8GWA - chains 2 and A of the 14 polymer chains in the assembly; structure by electron microscopy, 2.90 A resolution.

== Chain 2 ==
Molecule: Bacteriochlorophyll a protein
From: Chlorobaculum tepidum TLS
Reference sequence: Q46393 (BCPA_CHLTE); residues 1-366 here = UniProt positions 1-366
Amino-acid sequence (366 residues; row label = number of the first residue in the row):
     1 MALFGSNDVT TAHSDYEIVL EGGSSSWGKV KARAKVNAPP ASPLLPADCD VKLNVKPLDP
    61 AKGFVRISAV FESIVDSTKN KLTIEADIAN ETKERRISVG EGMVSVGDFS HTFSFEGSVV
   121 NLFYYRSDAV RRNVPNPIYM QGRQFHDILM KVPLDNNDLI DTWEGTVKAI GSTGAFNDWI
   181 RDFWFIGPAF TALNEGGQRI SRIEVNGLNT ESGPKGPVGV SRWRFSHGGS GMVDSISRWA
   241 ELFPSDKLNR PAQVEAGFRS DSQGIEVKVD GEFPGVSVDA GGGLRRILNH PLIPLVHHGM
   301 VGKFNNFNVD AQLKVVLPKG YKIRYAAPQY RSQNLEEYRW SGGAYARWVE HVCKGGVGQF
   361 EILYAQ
Unresolved in the structure: 1-8
Metal / ion sites: bacteriochlorophyll a Mg (7 sites), coordinated by H111, Y124, H146, L242, H290, H297, H298
Residues lining bound ligands:
  - bacteriochlorophyll a (BCL), molecule 1: A12, S14, Y16, A34, V36, A38, P39, P40, A41, S42, W184, F185, I186, A189, F258, S260, I265, V267, H298, V301, G302, F304, N305, F307, C353
  - bacteriochlorophyll a (BCL), molecule 2: Y16, E17, I18, V30, A32, C49, V51, F71, A256, G257, F258, V269, I287, L288, H290, P291, P294, L295, H298, L313, Y345, W348, V349, V352, C353, F360, I362
  - bacteriochlorophyll a (BCL), molecule 3: V30, V51, L53, V55, V65, I67, F71, I88, D234, S235, R238, E241, L242, F243, P244, S245, L248, V254, A256, V269, F273, P274, G275, L288, P291
  - bacteriochlorophyll a (BCL), molecule 4: A41, S42, L82, F185, I186, P188, A189, A192, L193, Q198, I293, P294, H297, H298, M300, V301
  - bacteriochlorophyll a (BCL), molecule 5: S42, P43, L44, C49, F71, S73, V75, N80, K81, L82, I84, V104, V106, F113, F115, M150, F183, W184, I186, F258
  - bacteriochlorophyll a (BCL), molecule 6: L53, V55, I67, A69, F71, I84, A86, I88, R96, I97, S98, F115, G117, S118, V119, Q144, H146, I148, W184, Q198, W223, F225, H227, S235, W239, L242, A252, V254, F273
  - bacteriochlorophyll a (BCL), molecule 7: V104, V106, F109, H111, F113, M150, V152, L154, D158, L159, T162, W163, T166, F176, I180, F183, W184, I203, V205, L208, G219, S221, W223
  - bacteriochlorophyll a (BCL), molecule 8: L122, F123, Y124, Y125, R126, S127, R143, F145
  - bacteriochlorophyll a (BCL), molecule 9: Y125, S127, A129, V130
  - bacteriochlorophyll a (BCL), molecule 10: Y125, V130, V134, P137, I138, Y139, Q141
  - bacteriochlorophyll a (BCL), molecule 11: D161, T162, G165, T166, K168, A169, S172, T173, F176, W179, I180, F183

== Chain A ==
Molecule: Photosystem P840 reaction center, large subunit
From: Chlorobaculum tepidum TLS
Reference sequence: Q8KAY0 (Q8KAY0_CHLTE); residue numbers follow UniProt; this construct covers 1-731
Amino-acid sequence (731 residues; row label = number of the first residue in the row):
     1 MAEQVKPAGV KPKGTVPPPK GNAPAPKANG APGGASVIKE QDAAKMRRFL FQRTETRSTK
    61 WYQIFDTEKL DDEQVVGGHL ALLGVLGFIM GIYYISGIQV FPWGAPGFHD NWFYLTIKPR
   121 MVSLGIDTYS TKTADLEAAG ARLLGWAAFH FLVGSVLIFG GWRHWTHNLT NPFTGRCGNF
   181 RDFRFLGKFG DVVFNGTSAK SYKEALGPHA VYMSLLFLGW GIVMWAILGF APIPDFQTIN
   241 SETFMSFVFA VIFFALGIYW WNNPPNAAIH LNDDMKAAFS VHLTAIGYIN IALGCIAFVA
   301 FQQPSFAPYY KELDKLVFYL YGEPFNRVSF NFVEQGGKVI SGAKEFADFP AYAILPKSGE
   361 AFGMARVVTN LIVFNHIICG VLYVFAGVYH GGQYLLKIQL NGMYNQIKSI WITKGRDQEV
   421 QVKILGTVMA LCFATMLSVY AVIVWNTICE LNIFGTNITM SFYWLKPLPI FQWMFADPSI
   481 NDWVMAHVIT AGSLFSLIAL VRIAFFAHTS PLWDDLGLKK NSYSFPCLGP VYGGTCGVSI
   541 QDQLWFAMLW GIKGLSAVCW YIDGAWIASM MYGVPAADAK AWDSIAHLHH HYTSGIFYYF
   601 WTETVTIFSS SHLSTILMIG HLVWFISFAV WFEDRGSRLE GADIQTRTIR WLGKKFLNRD
   661 VNFRFPVLTI SDSKLAGTFL YFGGTFMLVF LFLANGFYQT NSPLPPPVSH AAVSGQQMLA
   721 QLVDTLMKMI A
Unresolved in the structure: 1-41, 709-731
Metal / ion sites: bacteriochlorophyll a Mg (9 sites), coordinated by H79, H209, E242, H282, N375, H376, H390, H487, H612; 4Fe-4S cluster Fe: C527, C536 (shared with 2 residues of chain a); Chlorophyll A ester Mg near K553 (its only coordinating residue here); Ca2+: D563, E603, F692, G696; Bacteriochlorophyll A isomer Mg near H621 (its only coordinating residue here)
Residues lining bound ligands:
  - bacteriochlorophyll a (BCL), molecule 1: Y62, Q63, I64, F65, D66, T67, K276, F279, L283, L382, Y383, A386, Y389, H390, Q393, Y523, Q541, L544, W545, M548, L675, F679
  - bacteriochlorophyll a (BCL), molecule 2: F65, T67, L70, Q74, V75, G78, H79, L82, W165, Y202, D274, M275, A278, F279, H282, L283, I286
  - bacteriochlorophyll a (BCL), molecule 3: D72, V75, V76, H79, L80, L83, L152, V153, V156, L157, F180, F183, F185, F194, S198, A199, K200, S201, Y202, A205, P208, H209, Y212, M213, L216
  - bacteriochlorophyll a (BCL), molecule 4: V76, L80, V156, L157, F159, G160, R163, H164, N168, L169, T170, N171, P172, G178, F180, F183, R184, Y212
  - bacteriochlorophyll a (BCL), molecule 5: L83, L86, G87, M90, Y94, I117, R120, M121, L124, I126, W146, F149, H150, V153, G154, L157, M213, L216, F217, W220, V223, E242, F253, I286, I289, L293
  - bacteriochlorophyll a (BCL), molecule 6: L86, I89, M90, T116, I117, R120, I286, N290, L293, F301, Y310, I372, N375, H376, C379, Y383
  - bacteriochlorophyll a (BCL), molecule 7: I89, Y93, W112, F113, T116, I117, L371, I372, F374, N375, I378, C379, L382, T678, F679, F682, G683, F686, M687, V689, F690, L693
  - bacteriochlorophyll a (BCL), molecule 8: D110, N111, W112, F113, L320, Y321, G322, H612, I616, I619, M687, F690
  - bacteriochlorophyll a (BCL), molecule 9: P119, R120, S123, F217, W220, F236, Q237, T238, I239, S241, E242, M245, S246, F249, L293, F301, S305, F306, Y309, Y310
  - bacteriochlorophyll a (BCL), molecule 10: Y202, K203, A205, L206, G207, H209, M213, F253, P265, A267, H270, L271, A278, V281, H282, A285, I286, W411
  - bacteriochlorophyll a (BCL), molecule 11: I269, H270, A277, S280, V281, T284, A285, Y288, V388, G391, G392, Y394, L395, S409, W411, I412, K414, G415, L497, L500, A504, F505
  - bacteriochlorophyll a (BCL), molecule 12: L431, A434, T435, S438, L465, K466, P467, L468, F471, F475, D482, W483, A486, H487, T490
  - F26 (2-[(1E,3E,5E,7E,9E,11E,13E,15E,17E,19E)-3,7,12,16,20,24-hexamethylpentacosa-1,3,5,7,9,11,13,15,17,19,23-undecaenyl]-1,3,4-trimethyl-benzene): H79, L82, L83, V85, L86, Y202, H209, M213, H282
  - F39 ([(2R,3S,4S,5R,6R)-6-[(10E,12E,14E)-2,6,10,14,19,23-hexamethyl-25-(2,3,6-trimethylphenyl)pentacosa-6,8,10,12,14,16,18,20,22,24-decaen-2-yl]oxy-3,4,5-tris(oxidanyl)oxan-2-yl]methyl dodecanoate), molecule 1: F236, Q237, Y288, I291, A292, L293, C295, I296, A297, V299, A300, F301, Q303, S305, F306, I372, H376, W411, L497, V501, A504, F505
  - F39, molecule 2: F433, A434, L437, S438, L468, F471
  - F39, molecule 3: F663, F665, P666
  - Chlorophyll A ester (G2O), molecule 1: M429, C432, F433, M436, L437, Y440, F495, I498, R502, F546, L549, W550
  - Chlorophyll A ester (G2O), molecule 2: M436, L437, Y440, A441, V444, I448, F454, F495, L549, W550, K553, M570, I596, F597, F600, W624, Y681
  - Chlorophyll A ester (G2O), molecule 3: T615, M618, I619, H621, L622, W624, F625, F628
  - Chlorophyll A ester (G2O), molecule 4: L622, F625, I626, F628, A629, F632, D634, S637, R638, G641, A642, Q645
  - Bacteriochlorophyll A isomer (GS0), molecule 1: M436, Y440, I443, V488, A491, G492, F495, I552, K553, G554, S556, A557, W560, I567, M570, I596, F600, T604, I607, F608, L617, G620, H621, W624, Y681, G684, T685, L688, V689, F692
  - Bacteriochlorophyll A isomer (GS0), molecule 2: F597, F600, W601, W624
  - 4Fe-4S cluster (SF4): P526, C527, G529, P530, T535, C536, E633, I670

== Chain 2 / chain A interface ==
Pairs across the interface (29):
  V9(2) - T197(A)
  H13(2) - D182(A)  salt bridge
  S14(2) - R181(A)  hydrogen bond (backbone-side chain)
  D15(2) - R181(A)  salt bridge
  D310(2) - R181(A)  salt bridge
  D310(2) - K200(A)
  Q312(2) - R181(A)
  Y325(2) - N401(A)
  Y325(2) - Q406(A)  hydrogen bond
  A326(2) - M403(A)
  A327(2) - M403(A)  hydrophobic
  A327(2) - Q406(A)
  Q329(2) - D273(A)
  Q329(2) - Y394(A)
  Q329(2) - K397(A)  hydrogen bond
  Q329(2) - M403(A)
  R331(2) - D72(A)  salt bridge
  R331(2) - L271(A)  hydrogen bond (side chain-backbone)
  R331(2) - N272(A)  hydrogen bond (side chain-backbone)
  R331(2) - D274(A)  salt bridge
  S332(2) - E68(A)
  S332(2) - L70(A)
  Q333(2) - E68(A)  hydrogen bond (backbone-backbone)
  Q333(2) - K69(A)
  G342(2) - N272(A)
  G343(2) - L271(A)
  G343(2) - N272(A)
  A344(2) - N272(A)  hydrogen bond (backbone-side chain)
  Y345(2) - N272(A)
Also at the interface, not in a pair above, chain 2 (22 interface residues in all): T11, V309, A311, Y330, R347
Also at the interface, not in a pair above, chain A (23 interface residues in all): N195, S201, Y202, A268, M275, I398

== Summary ==
The interface between chain 2 and chain A involves 22 residues on one side and 23 on the other; the contacts
include 7 hydrogen bonds and 5 salt bridges. Polar pairs include H13(2)-D182(A), D15(2)-R181(A) and
D310(2)-R181(A). Bound to chain 2: 11 copies of bacteriochlorophyll a.
Chain 2 is Bacteriochlorophyll a protein and chain A is Photosystem P840 reaction center, large subunit, both
from Chlorobaculum tepidum TLS; the structure, Structure of the intact photosynthetic light-harvesting
antenna-reaction center complex from a green sulfur bacterium, was determined by electron microscopy.
